Entry 3GR6 (X-ray diffraction, 2.28 A resolution); this record covers chains G and J of the 4 polymer chains in the assembly.

[Chain G (and J)]
Molecule: Enoyl-[acyl-carrier-protein] reductase [NADH]
From: Staphylococcus aureus
Notes: EC 1.3.1.9; chain J of this document is another copy of the same molecule, construct and numbering; everything in this record applies to it too
UniProtKB: Q6GI75 (Q6GI75_STAAR); numbering as in UniProt (aligned over 1-256)
Amino-acid sequence (260 residues; row label = number of the first residue in the row; numbers below 1 keep their minus sign (Leu-3 is residue -3)):
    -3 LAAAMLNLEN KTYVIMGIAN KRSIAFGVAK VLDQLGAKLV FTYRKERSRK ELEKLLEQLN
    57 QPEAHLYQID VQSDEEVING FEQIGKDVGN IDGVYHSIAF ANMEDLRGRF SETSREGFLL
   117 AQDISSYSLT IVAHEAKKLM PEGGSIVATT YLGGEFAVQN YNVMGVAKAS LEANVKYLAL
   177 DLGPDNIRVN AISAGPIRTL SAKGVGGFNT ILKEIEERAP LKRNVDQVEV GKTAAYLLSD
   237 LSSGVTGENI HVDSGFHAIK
Disordered / not traced: -3 to 2 (chain J: fully traced)
Differences from the reference sequence: expression tag (-3 to 0)
Ligand contacts:
  - NADP (NAP; NADP nicotinamide-adenine-dinucleotide phosphate): Gly13, Ile14, Ala15, Ser19, Ile20, Arg40, Ser44, Ile65, Asp66, Val67, Gln68, Ser93, Ile94, Ala95, Phe96, Ile120, Thr145, Thr146, Tyr147, Tyr157, Lys164, Ala190, Gly191, Pro192, Ile193, Thr195, Leu196, Ser197, Ala198, Phe204
  - triclosan (TCL): Ala95, Phe96, Ala97, Leu102, Tyr147, Tyr157, Met160, Lys164, Pro192, Thr195, Ser197, Ala198, Val201, Phe204
Swiss-Prot annotation at these positions:
  - active site (Proton acceptor): Tyr147, Tyr157
  - binding site (NADP(+)): Gly13, Ser19, Ile20, Arg40 to Ser44, Asp66, Val67, Ile94, Lys164, Ile193 to Ser197
  - binding site (substrate): Ala97
  - site (Critical for cofactor specificity): Arg40, Lys41

[How chain G and chain J interact]
Contacting residue pairs (87):
  Val67(G) with Arg111(J), hydrogen bond (backbone-side chain)
  Gln68(G) with Arg111(J), hydrogen bond (backbone-side chain)
  Ser69(G) with Arg111(J)
  Asp70(G) with Arg111(J), salt bridge
  Arg105(G) with Lys133(J); Asp177(J), salt bridge; Asp181(J), salt bridge
  Phe106(G) with Thr126(J); Asn170(J); Tyr173(J), hydrophobic; Leu174(J), hydrophobic; Asp177(J), hydrogen bond (backbone-side chain)
  Ser107(G) with Thr126(J); His130(J), hydrogen bond (backbone-side chain); Leu174(J); Asp177(J), hydrogen bond (backbone-side chain); Leu178(J)
  Glu108(G) with His130(J)
  Thr109(G) with Tyr123(J), hydrogen bond (backbone-side chain)
  Ser110(G) with Tyr123(J)
  Arg111(G) with Val67(J), hydrogen bond (side chain-backbone); Gln68(J), hydrogen bond (side chain-backbone); Ser69(J); Asp70(J), salt bridge; Asp119(J), salt bridge; Tyr123(J), hydrogen bond (backbone-side chain)
  Phe114(G) with Ser122(J); Tyr123(J), hydrophobic; Ser166(J); Asn170(J)
  Leu115(G) with Leu115(J); Asp119(J)
  Gln118(G) with Leu115(J); Gln118(J); Ser166(J)
  Asp119(G) with Arg111(J), salt bridge; Leu115(J)
  Ser122(G) with Phe114(J)
  Tyr123(G) with Thr109(J), hydrogen bond (side chain-backbone); Ser110(J); Arg111(J), hydrogen bond (side chain-backbone); Phe114(J), hydrophobic
  Thr126(G) with Phe106(J); Ser107(J)
  His130(G) with Ser107(J); Glu108(J)
  Lys133(G) with Arg105(J)
  Gly149(G) with Tyr173(J), hydrogen bond (backbone-side chain)
  Glu151(G) with Lys172(J), hydrogen bond (backbone-side chain)
  Phe152(G) with Tyr173(J), hydrogen bond (backbone-side chain)
  Ala153(G) with Lys172(J); Tyr173(J); Leu176(J)
  Val154(G) with Tyr173(J), hydrogen bond (backbone-side chain)
  Tyr157(G) with Tyr173(J)
  Asn158(G) with Tyr173(J)
  Gly161(G) with Tyr173(J)
  Val162(G) with Ser166(J); Asn170(J); Tyr173(J), hydrophobic
  Ala165(G) with Ala165(J); Ala169(J), hydrophobic
  Ser166(G) with Phe114(J); Gln118(J), hydrogen bond; Val162(J)
  Ala169(G) with Ala165(J), hydrophobic
  Asn170(G) with Phe106(J); Val162(J)
  Lys172(G) with Glu151(J), hydrogen bond (side chain-backbone); Ala153(J)
  Tyr173(G) with Phe106(J), hydrophobic; Gly149(J), hydrogen bond (side chain-backbone); Phe152(J), hydrogen bond (side chain-backbone); Ala153(J); Val154(J), hydrogen bond (side chain-backbone); Tyr157(J); Asn158(J); Gly161(J); Val162(J), hydrophobic
  Leu174(G) with Phe106(J), hydrophobic
  Leu176(G) with Ala153(J)
  Asp177(G) with Arg105(J), salt bridge; Phe106(J), hydrogen bond (side chain-backbone); Ser107(J), hydrogen bond
  Leu178(G) with Arg105(J); Ser107(J)
  Asp181(G) with Arg105(J), salt bridge
Also at the interface, not in a pair above, chain G (44 interface residues in all): Val73, Glu112, Ile127, Gln155
Also at the interface, not in a pair above, chain J (43 interface residues in all): Glu112, Ile127, Gln155

[In short]
44 residues of chain G and 43 residues of chain J are in contact; the contacts include 22 hydrogen bonds and 8
salt bridges. Polar pairs include Asp70(G)-Arg111(J), Arg105(G)-Asp177(J) and Arg105(G)-Asp181(J). Bound to
chain G: NADP and triclosan.
Both chains are Enoyl-[acyl-carrier-protein] reductase [NADH] (Staphylococcus aureus). Entry 3GR6 (Crystal
structure of the staphylococcus aureus enoyl-acyl carrier protein reductase (fabI) in complex with NADP and
...) was determined by X-ray diffraction together with 3GNS and 3GNT from the same study.
